Entry 8VC6 (electron microscopy, 3.17 A resolution); this record covers chains A and B of the 4 polymer chains in the assembly.

[Chain A (and B)]
Protein: Potassium voltage-gated channel subfamily A member 2
Organism: Rattus norvegicus
Notes: chain B of this document is another copy of the same molecule, construct and numbering; everything in this record applies to it too
Reference sequence: P63142 (KCNA2_RAT); numbering as in UniProt (aligned over 1-499)
Amino-acid sequence (536 residues; each row starts with the number of its first residue; numbers below 1 keep their minus sign (Met-36 is residue -36)):
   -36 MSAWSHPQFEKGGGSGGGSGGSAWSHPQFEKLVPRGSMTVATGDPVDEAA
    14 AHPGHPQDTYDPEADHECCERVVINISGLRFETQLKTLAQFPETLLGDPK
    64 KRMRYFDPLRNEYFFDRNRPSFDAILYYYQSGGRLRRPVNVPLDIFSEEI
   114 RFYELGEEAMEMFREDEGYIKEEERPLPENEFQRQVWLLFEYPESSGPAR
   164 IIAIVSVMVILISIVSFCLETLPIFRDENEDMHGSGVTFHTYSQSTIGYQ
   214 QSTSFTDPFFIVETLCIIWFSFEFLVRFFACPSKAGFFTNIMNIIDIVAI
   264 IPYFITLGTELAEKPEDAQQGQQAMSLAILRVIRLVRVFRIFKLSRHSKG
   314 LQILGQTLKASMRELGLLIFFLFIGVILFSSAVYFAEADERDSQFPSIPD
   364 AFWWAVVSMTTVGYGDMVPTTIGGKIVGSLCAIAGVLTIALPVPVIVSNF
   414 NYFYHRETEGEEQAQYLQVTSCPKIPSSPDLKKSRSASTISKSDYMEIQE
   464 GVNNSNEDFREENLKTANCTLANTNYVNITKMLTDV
Unresolved in the structure: -36 to 137, 193-205, 275-288, 422-499
Construct notes: initiating methionine (-36); expression tag (-35 to 0); conflict His15 (Leu in P63142), Ser198 (Gly in P63142), Gln207 (Asn in P63142)
What the authors report for this chain:
  - contacts within the chain: Glu226-Arg300, Trp366-Asp379 (hydrogen bond)

[Interface between chain A and chain B]
Residue-residue contacts - 60 pairs, chain A then chain B:
  Arg326(A) with Tyr417(B), hydrogen bond
  Glu327(A) with Tyr417(B)
  Leu330(A) with Gly313(B); Tyr417(B)
  Phe333(A) with Ser311(B)
  Phe334(A) with Gly313(B); Leu314(B), hydrophobic; Leu317(B), hydrophobic
  Ile337(A) with Ile304(B), hydrophobic
  Ile340(A) with Ile177(B), hydrophobic; Ile304(B), hydrophobic
  Leu341(A) with Phe305(B), hydrophobic
  Ser344(A) with Phe180(B); Val301(B)
  Tyr347(A) with Thr184(B); Arg189(B), hydrogen bond
  Phe348(A) with Phe180(B), hydrophobic; Arg297(B); Leu298(B), hydrophobic
  Pro359(A) with Arg189(B)
  Ser360(A) with Thr184(B); Leu185(B); Pro186(B)
  Ile361(A) with Phe180(B), hydrophobic; Cys181(B), hydrophobic; Thr184(B), hydrogen bond (backbone-side chain)
  Pro362(A) with Cys181(B); Thr184(B)
  Phe365(A) with Cys181(B), hydrophobic
  Trp367(A) with Tyr377(B), hydrogen bond
  Ser371(A) with Tyr377(B), hydrogen bond
  Thr374(A) with Thr373(B); Thr374(B); Val375(B)
  Val375(A) with Val375(B)
  Gly376(A) with Val375(B); Gly376(B); Tyr377(B)
  Tyr377(A) with Tyr377(B)
  Gly378(A) with Tyr377(B)
  Val381(A) with Tyr377(B), hydrophobic; Asp379(B)
  Pro382(A) with Trp366(B)
  Lys388(A) with Trp366(B)
  Gly391(A) with Trp366(B)
  Ser392(A) with Trp366(B); Val369(B)
  Ala395(A) with Thr373(B); Val375(B), hydrophobic
  Ile396(A) with Leu335(B), hydrophobic
  Val399(A) with Ile402(B), hydrophobic
  Leu400(A) with Leu328(B), hydrophobic; Ile409(B), hydrophobic
  Ala403(A) with Val406(B), hydrophobic; Val410(B)
  Leu404(A) with Leu317(B), hydrophobic; Ile409(B), hydrophobic; Phe413(B), hydrophobic
  Pro407(A) with Val410(B), hydrophobic
  Val408(A) with Asn414(B)
Also at the interface, not in a pair above, chain A (37 interface residues in all): Ala345
Also at the interface, not in a pair above, chain B (37 interface residues in all): Phe302, Leu307, Leu331, Ile332

[Overview]
The chain A/chain B interface involves 37 residues from each chain, with 5 hydrogen bonds. Polar contacts
include Arg326(A)-Tyr417(B), Tyr347(A)-Arg189(B) and Ile361(A)-Thr184(B). From the paper: contacts within the
chain involving Arg300(A), Glu226(A) and Asp379(A) among others.
Chain A and chain B are both Potassium voltage-gated channel subfamily A member 2 (Rattus norvegicus); the
structure, Voltage gated potassium ion channel Kv1.2 in Potassium, was determined by electron microscopy (same
publication as 8VC3, 8VC4 and 8VCH).
